Entry 8K6P (X-ray diffraction, 1.86 A resolution); this record covers chains A and B.

== Chain A (and B) ==
Protein: Sharpin
Source organism: Homo sapiens
Notes: fragment: LTM motif; chain B of this document is another copy of the same molecule, construct and numbering; everything in this record applies to it too
UniProt: Q9H0F6 (SHRPN_HUMAN); numbering as in UniProt (aligned over 164-210)
Sequence (48 residues; row label = number of the first residue in the row):
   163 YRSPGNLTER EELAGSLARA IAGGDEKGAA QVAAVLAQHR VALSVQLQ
Unresolved in the structure: 163-167 (chain B: fully traced)
Differences from the reference sequence: expression tag (163)
Curated features (UniProtKB/Swiss-Prot):
  - modified residue: Ser165 (Phosphoserine)

== How chain A and chain B interact ==
Pairs across the interface (62):
  Thr170(A) - Leu209(B)
  Glu173(A) - Leu209(B)
  Ala176(A) - Val207(B)  hydrophobic
  Leu179(A) - Ile183(B)  hydrophobic
  Leu179(A) - Ala195(B)  hydrophobic
  Ala180(A) - Leu205(B)
  Ala180(A) - Val207(B)  hydrophobic
  Ile183(A) - Ala195(B)
  Ile183(A) - Leu198(B)  hydrophobic
  Ile183(A) - Ala199(B)
  Ile183(A) - Arg202(B)
  Ile183(A) - Val203(B)
  Ile183(A) - Leu205(B)  hydrophobic
  Ala184(A) - Arg202(B)  hydrogen bond (backbone-side chain)
  Ala184(A) - Val203(B)
  Gly185(A) - Arg202(B)
  Gly186(A) - Ala199(B)
  Gly186(A) - Arg202(B)
  Asp187(A) - Ala199(B)
  Glu188(A) - Ala196(B)
  Glu188(A) - Ala199(B)
  Glu188(A) - Gln200(B)
  Ala191(A) - Ala195(B)
  Ala192(A) - Ala192(B)
  Ala195(A) - Ile183(B)
  Ala195(A) - Ala191(B)
  Ala195(A) - Ala195(B)  hydrophobic
  Ala196(A) - Glu188(B)
  Leu198(A) - Ile183(B)  hydrophobic
  Ala199(A) - Ile183(B)
  Ala199(A) - Gly186(B)
  Ala199(A) - Asp187(B)
  Ala199(A) - Glu188(B)
  Gln200(A) - Glu188(B)  hydrogen bond
  Arg202(A) - Ile183(B)
  Arg202(A) - Ala184(B)
  Arg202(A) - Gly185(B)  hydrogen bond (side chain-backbone)
  Arg202(A) - Gly186(B)
  Val203(A) - Ile183(B)
  Val203(A) - Ala184(B)
  Val203(A) - Leu209(B)  hydrophobic
  Ala204(A) - Gln210(B)  hydrogen bond (backbone-backbone)
  Leu205(A) - Ile183(B)  hydrophobic
  Leu205(A) - Val207(B)  hydrophobic
  Leu205(A) - Gln208(B)
  Leu205(A) - Leu209(B)  hydrophobic
  Leu205(A) - Gln210(B)
  Ser206(A) - Ser206(B)
  Ser206(A) - Val207(B)
  Ser206(A) - Gln208(B)  hydrogen bond (backbone-backbone)
  Val207(A) - Ala176(B)  hydrophobic
  Val207(A) - Leu205(B)  hydrophobic
  Val207(A) - Ser206(B)
  Gln208(A) - Leu205(B)
  Gln208(A) - Ser206(B)  hydrogen bond (backbone-backbone)
  Leu209(A) - Arg172(B)
  Leu209(A) - Glu173(B)
  Leu209(A) - Ala204(B)
  Leu209(A) - Leu205(B)  hydrophobic
  Gln210(A) - Ala204(B)  hydrogen bond (backbone-backbone)
  Gln210(A) - Leu205(B)
  Gln210(A) - Ser206(B)
Other interface residues (no listed pair), chain A (29 interface residues in all): Arg172, Ala182
Other interface residues (no listed pair), chain B (29 interface residues in all): Thr170, Leu179, Ala180, Ala182

== In short ==
Chain A and chain B each contribute 29 residues to their interface, with 7 hydrogen bonds. Polar contacts
include Ala184(A)-Arg202(B), Gln200(A)-Glu188(B) and Arg202(A)-Gly185(B).
Chain A and chain B are both Sharpin (Homo sapiens); the structure, Crystal structure of SHARPIN LTM motif,
was determined by X-ray diffraction (same publication as 8K6Q).
